5SVA - chains f and g of the 40 polymer chains in the assembly; structure by electron microscopy, 15.30 A resolution (very low resolution: no residue pairs are listed; an interface is given only as per-side residue counts).

# Chain f
Name: Transcription initiation factor IIF subunit alpha
From: Saccharomyces cerevisiae
UniProtKB: P41895 (T2FA_YEAST); residues 1-735 here = UniProt positions 1-735
Amino-acid sequence (735 residues; each row starts with the number of its first residue):
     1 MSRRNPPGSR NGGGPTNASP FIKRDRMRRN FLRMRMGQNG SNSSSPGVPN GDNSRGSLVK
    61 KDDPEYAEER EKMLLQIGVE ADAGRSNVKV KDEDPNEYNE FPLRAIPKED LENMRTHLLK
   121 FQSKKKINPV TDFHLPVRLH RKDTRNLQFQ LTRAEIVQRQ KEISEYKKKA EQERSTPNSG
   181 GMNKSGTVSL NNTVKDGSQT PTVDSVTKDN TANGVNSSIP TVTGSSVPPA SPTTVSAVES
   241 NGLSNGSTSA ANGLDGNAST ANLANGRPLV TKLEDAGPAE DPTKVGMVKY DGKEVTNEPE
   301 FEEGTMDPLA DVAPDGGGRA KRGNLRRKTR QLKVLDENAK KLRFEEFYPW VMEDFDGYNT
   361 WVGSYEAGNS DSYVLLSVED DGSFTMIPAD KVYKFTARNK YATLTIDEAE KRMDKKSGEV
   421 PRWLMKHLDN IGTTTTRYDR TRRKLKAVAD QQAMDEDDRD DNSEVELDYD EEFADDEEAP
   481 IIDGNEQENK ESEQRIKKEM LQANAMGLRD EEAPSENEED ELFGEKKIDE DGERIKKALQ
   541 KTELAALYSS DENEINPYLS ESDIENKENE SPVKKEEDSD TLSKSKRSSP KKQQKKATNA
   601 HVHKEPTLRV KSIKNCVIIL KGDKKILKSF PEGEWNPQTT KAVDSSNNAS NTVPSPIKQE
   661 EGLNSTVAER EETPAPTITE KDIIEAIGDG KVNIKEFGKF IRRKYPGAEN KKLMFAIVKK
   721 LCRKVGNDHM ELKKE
Disordered / not traced: 1-98, 155-322, 355-356, 418-735
Swiss-Prot annotation at these positions:
  - modified residue: Ser-198 (Phosphoserine), Thr-200 (Phosphothreonine), Ser-515 (Phosphoserine), Ser-560 (Phosphoserine), Ser-562 (Phosphoserine), Ser-571 (Phosphoserine), Ser-655 (Phosphoserine)

# Chain g
Name: Transcription initiation factor IIF subunit beta
From: Saccharomyces cerevisiae
Notes: EC 3.6.4.12
UniProtKB: P41896 (T2FB_YEAST); numbering as in UniProt (aligned over 1-400)
Amino-acid sequence (400 residues; row label = number of the first residue in the row):
     1 MSSGSAGAPA LSNNSTNSVA KEKSGNISGD EYLSQEEEVF DGNDIENNET KVYEESLDLD
    61 LERSNRQVWL VRLPMFLAEK WRDRNNLHGQ ELGKIRINKD GSKITLLLNE NDNDSIPHEY
   121 DLELTKKVVE NEYVFTEQNL KKYQQRKKEL EADPEKQRQA YLKKQEREEE LKKKQQQQKR
   181 RNNRKKFNHR VMTDRDGRDR YIPYVKTIPK KTAIVGTVCH ECQVMPSMND PNYHKIVEQR
   241 RNIVKLNNKE RITTLDETVG VTMSHTGMSM RSDNSNFLKV GREKAKSNIK SIRMPKKEIL
   301 DYLFKLFDEY DYWSLKGLKE RTRQPEAHLK ECLDKVATLV KKGPYAFKYT LRPEYKKLKE
   361 EERKATLGEL ADEQTGSAGD NAQGDAEADL EDEIEMEDVV
Disordered / not traced: 1-53, 101, 140-209, 228-290, 360-400
Swiss-Prot annotation at these positions:
  - modified residue (Phosphoserine): Ser-28, Ser-34, Ser-56

# Interface between chain f and chain g
At this resolution (15 A) residue pairs are not listed: 45 residues of chain f and 43 of chain g lie at the interface.

# In short
45 residues of chain f and 43 residues of chain g are in contact.
Here chain f is Transcription initiation factor IIF subunit alpha and chain g is Transcription initiation
factor IIF subunit beta, both from Saccharomyces cerevisiae. Entry 5SVA (Mediator-RNA Polymerase II
Pre-Initiation Complex) was determined by electron microscopy.
